3DXV - chains A and B; structure by X-ray diffraction, 2.21 A resolution.

Chain A (and B):
Protein: Alpha-amino-epsilon-caprolactam racemase
From: Achromobacter obae
Notes: EC 5.1.1.15; chain B of this document is another copy of the same molecule, construct and numbering; everything in this record applies to it too
Reference sequence: Q7M181 (Q7M181_9BURK); numbering as in UniProt (aligned over 1-436)
Sequence (439 residues; row label = number of the first residue in the row; numbers below 1 keep their minus sign (Gly-2 is residue -2)):
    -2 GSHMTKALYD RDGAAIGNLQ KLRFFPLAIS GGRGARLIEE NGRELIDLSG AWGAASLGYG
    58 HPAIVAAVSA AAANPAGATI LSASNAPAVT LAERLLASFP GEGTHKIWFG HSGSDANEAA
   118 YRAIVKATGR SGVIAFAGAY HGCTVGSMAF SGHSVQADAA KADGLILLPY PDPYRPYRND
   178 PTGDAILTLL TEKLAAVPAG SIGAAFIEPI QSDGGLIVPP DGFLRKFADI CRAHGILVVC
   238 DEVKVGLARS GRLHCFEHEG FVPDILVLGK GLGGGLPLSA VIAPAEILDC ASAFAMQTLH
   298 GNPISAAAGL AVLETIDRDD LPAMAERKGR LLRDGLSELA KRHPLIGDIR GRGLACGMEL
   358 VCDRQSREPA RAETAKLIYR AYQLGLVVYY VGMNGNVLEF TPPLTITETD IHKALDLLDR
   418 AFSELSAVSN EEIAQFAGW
Unresolved in the structure: -2 to 2, 149-160 (chain B: -2 to 2)
Glycans and other covalent adducts: pyridoxal phosphate (PLP) linked to Lys267
Differences from the reference sequence: expression tag (-2 to 0)
Ligand contacts: pyridoxal phosphate (PLP): Ser109, Gly110, Ser111, Asn114, Tyr137, His138, Gly139, Glu205, Ser209, Asp238, Val240, Lys241
Swiss-Prot annotation at these positions:
  - active site: Tyr137
  - binding site (pyridoxal 5'-phosphate): Gly110, Ser111, Tyr137, Asp238 to Lys241, Thr295
  - modified residue: Lys267 (N6-(pyridoxal phosphate)lysine)

Interface between chain A and chain B:
Contacting residue pairs - 220 pairs, chain A then chain B:
  Leu5(A) - Ser81(B)
  Leu5(A) - Ala83(B)
  Leu5(A) - Val86(B)  hydrophobic
  Tyr6(A) - Ser81(B)
  Arg8(A) - Val86(B)
  Arg8(A) - Thr87(B)
  Arg8(A) - Glu90(B)  salt bridge
  Asp9(A) - Ile77(B)
  Asp9(A) - Ser81(B)  hydrogen bond
  Asp9(A) - Val86(B)
  Gly10(A) - Lys103(B)  hydrogen bond (backbone-side chain)
  Ala11(A) - Lys103(B)
  Ala12(A) - Ala89(B)  hydrophobic
  Ala12(A) - Glu90(B)
  Ala12(A) - Leu93(B)
  Ala12(A) - Lys103(B)
  Ala12(A) - Ile104(B)  hydrogen bond (backbone-backbone)
  Ile13(A) - Ile77(B)  hydrophobic
  Ile13(A) - Ala89(B)  hydrophobic
  Ile13(A) - Lys103(B)
  Ile13(A) - Ile104(B)
  Ile13(A) - Phe106(B)  hydrophobic
  Gly14(A) - Lys103(B)
  Gly14(A) - Ile104(B)  hydrogen bond (backbone-backbone)
  Gly14(A) - Leu285(B)
  Gly14(A) - Asp286(B)
  Asn15(A) - Leu285(B)  hydrogen bond (backbone-backbone)
  Asn15(A) - Asp286(B)  hydrogen bond (backbone-side chain)
  Asn15(A) - Ala288(B)
  Asn15(A) - Ser289(B)
  Asn15(A) - Ala290(B)
  Leu16(A) - Trp105(B)
  Leu16(A) - Ala120(B)  hydrophobic
  Leu16(A) - Leu285(B)  hydrogen bond (backbone-backbone)
  Leu16(A) - Ala288(B)  hydrogen bond (backbone-backbone)
  Leu16(A) - Ser289(B)
  Leu16(A) - Ala290(B)  hydrogen bond (backbone-backbone)
  Leu16(A) - Phe291(B)  hydrogen bond (backbone-backbone)
  Leu16(A) - Ala292(B)  hydrogen bond (backbone-backbone)
  Gln17(A) - Ile77(B)
  Gln17(A) - Leu78(B)
  Gln17(A) - Trp105(B)
  Gln17(A) - Phe106(B)  hydrogen bond (side chain-backbone)
  Gln17(A) - Ala292(B)
  Gln17(A) - Met293(B)
  Gln17(A) - His297(B)
  Lys18(A) - Leu78(B)
  Lys18(A) - Ser289(B)
  Lys18(A) - Ala290(B)  hydrogen bond (backbone-backbone)
  Lys18(A) - Met293(B)
  Leu19(A) - Leu78(B)  hydrogen bond (backbone-backbone)
  Leu19(A) - Ser79(B)
  Leu19(A) - Met293(B)  hydrophobic
  Arg20(A) - Ile77(B)  hydrogen bond (side chain-backbone)
  Arg20(A) - Leu78(B)  hydrogen bond (side chain-backbone)
  Arg20(A) - Ser79(B)
  Arg20(A) - Ala80(B)  hydrogen bond (side chain-backbone)
  Arg20(A) - Ser81(B)
  Leu24(A) - Ala80(B)  hydrophobic
  Leu24(A) - Ser81(B)  hydrogen bond (backbone-backbone)
  Ala25(A) - Ser81(B)
  Ile26(A) - Ala73(B)
  Ile26(A) - Gly74(B)
  Ile26(A) - Ala80(B)  hydrophobic
  Ile26(A) - Ser81(B)  hydrogen bond (backbone-backbone)
  Ile26(A) - Asn82(B)
  Ile26(A) - Ala83(B)  hydrogen bond (backbone-backbone)
  Ser27(A) - Asn71(B)
  Ser27(A) - Ala73(B)
  Gly28(A) - Asn71(B)
  Gly28(A) - Pro72(B)
  Gly28(A) - Ala73(B)
  Gly29(A) - Asn71(B)  hydrogen bond (backbone-side chain)
  Gly29(A) - Pro72(B)  hydrogen bond (backbone-backbone)
  Leu34(A) - Gly74(B)
  Ala48(A) - Ala75(B)  hydrophobic
  Ala48(A) - Thr295(B)
  Trp49(A) - Ser79(B)  hydrogen bond
  Ala51(A) - Leu296(B)  hydrophobic
  Tyr56(A) - Pro72(B)  hydrophobic
  Tyr56(A) - Gly74(B)
  Gly57(A) - Ala69(B)
  Gly57(A) - Ala70(B)
  Gly57(A) - Pro72(B)
  Val62(A) - Ala69(B)
  Val62(A) - Ala70(B)  hydrophobic
  Val65(A) - Val65(B)  hydrophobic
  Ser66(A) - Ser66(B)
  Ala69(A) - Gly57(B)
  Ala69(A) - Val62(B)
  Ala69(A) - Val65(B)  hydrophobic
  Ala70(A) - Gly57(B)
  Ala70(A) - Val62(B)  hydrophobic
  Asn71(A) - Gly28(B)
  Asn71(A) - Gly29(B)  hydrogen bond (side chain-backbone)
  Pro72(A) - Gly28(B)
  Pro72(A) - Gly29(B)  hydrogen bond (backbone-backbone)
  Pro72(A) - Tyr56(B)  hydrophobic
  Pro72(A) - Gly57(B)
  Ala73(A) - Ile26(B)
  Ala73(A) - Ser27(B)
  Ala73(A) - Gly28(B)
  Gly74(A) - Ile26(B)
  Gly74(A) - Leu34(B)
  Gly74(A) - Tyr56(B)
  Ala75(A) - Ala48(B)  hydrophobic
  Ile77(A) - Asp9(B)
  Ile77(A) - Ile13(B)  hydrophobic
  Ile77(A) - Gln17(B)
  Ile77(A) - Arg20(B)  hydrogen bond (backbone-side chain)
  Leu78(A) - Gln17(B)
  Leu78(A) - Lys18(B)
  Leu78(A) - Leu19(B)  hydrogen bond (backbone-backbone)
  Leu78(A) - Arg20(B)  hydrogen bond (backbone-side chain)
  Ser79(A) - Leu19(B)
  Ser79(A) - Arg20(B)
  Ser79(A) - Trp49(B)  hydrogen bond
  Ser79(A) - Tyr386(B)  hydrogen bond (backbone-side chain)
  Ala80(A) - Arg20(B)  hydrogen bond (backbone-side chain)
  Ala80(A) - Leu24(B)
  Ala80(A) - Ile26(B)  hydrophobic
  Ser81(A) - Leu5(B)
  Ser81(A) - Tyr6(B)
  Ser81(A) - Asp9(B)  hydrogen bond
  Ser81(A) - Arg20(B)
  Ser81(A) - Leu24(B)  hydrogen bond (backbone-backbone)
  Ser81(A) - Ala25(B)
  Ser81(A) - Ile26(B)  hydrogen bond (backbone-backbone)
  Asn82(A) - Ile26(B)
  Ala83(A) - Leu5(B)  hydrophobic
  Ala83(A) - Ile26(B)  hydrogen bond (backbone-backbone)
  Val86(A) - Leu5(B)  hydrophobic
  Val86(A) - Arg8(B)
  Val86(A) - Asp9(B)
  Val86(A) - Ile13(B)  hydrophobic
  Ala89(A) - Ala12(B)  hydrophobic
  Ala89(A) - Ile13(B)  hydrophobic
  Glu90(A) - Arg8(B)  salt bridge
  Glu90(A) - Ala12(B)
  Leu93(A) - Ala12(B)  hydrophobic
  Lys103(A) - Gly10(B)  hydrogen bond (side chain-backbone)
  Lys103(A) - Ala11(B)
  Lys103(A) - Ala12(B)
  Lys103(A) - Gly14(B)
  Ile104(A) - Ala12(B)  hydrogen bond (backbone-backbone)
  Ile104(A) - Ile13(B)
  Ile104(A) - Gly14(B)  hydrogen bond (backbone-backbone)
  Trp105(A) - Leu16(B)
  Trp105(A) - Gln17(B)
  Phe106(A) - Gln17(B)  hydrogen bond (backbone-side chain)
  His108(A) - His108(B)
  His108(A) - Pro274(B)
  Ser109(A) - Gln294(B)  hydrogen bond
  Ser111(A) - Gln294(B)
  Glu115(A) - Thr141(B)
  Glu115(A) - Val142(B)  hydrogen bond (side chain-backbone)
  Arg119(A) - Cys140(B)
  Arg119(A) - Val142(B)
  Arg119(A) - Met145(B)
  Ala120(A) - Leu16(B)  hydrophobic
  Cys140(A) - Arg119(B)
  Cys140(A) - Phe291(B)  hydrogen bond (side chain-backbone)
  Cys140(A) - Met293(B)
  Thr141(A) - Glu115(B)
  Thr141(A) - Gln294(B)
  Val142(A) - Glu115(B)  hydrogen bond (backbone-side chain)
  Val142(A) - Arg119(B)
  Val142(A) - Val142(B)  hydrophobic
  Val142(A) - Gly143(B)
  Gly143(A) - Val142(B)
  Lys267(A) - Thr295(B)
  Gly272(A) - Leu296(B)
  Gly272(A) - Asn299(B)
  Leu273(A) - Leu273(B)  hydrophobic
  Leu273(A) - Leu296(B)
  Leu273(A) - Ile301(B)  hydrophobic
  Pro274(A) - His108(B)
  Pro274(A) - Asn299(B)
  Pro274(A) - Ser302(B)
  Leu285(A) - Gly14(B)
  Leu285(A) - Asn15(B)  hydrogen bond (backbone-backbone)
  Leu285(A) - Leu16(B)  hydrogen bond (backbone-backbone)
  Asp286(A) - Gly14(B)
  Asp286(A) - Asn15(B)  hydrogen bond (side chain-backbone)
  Ala288(A) - Asn15(B)
  Ala288(A) - Leu16(B)  hydrogen bond (backbone-backbone)
  Ser289(A) - Asn15(B)
  Ser289(A) - Lys18(B)
  Ser289(A) - Ala434(B)
  Ala290(A) - Asn15(B)
  Ala290(A) - Leu16(B)
  Ala290(A) - Lys18(B)  hydrogen bond (backbone-backbone)
  Ala290(A) - Leu19(B)  hydrophobic
  Ala290(A) - Val152(B)
  Ala290(A) - Gly435(B)
  Ala290(A) - Trp436(B)
  Phe291(A) - Leu16(B)  hydrogen bond (backbone-backbone)
  Phe291(A) - Cys140(B)  hydrogen bond (backbone-side chain)
  Ala292(A) - Leu16(B)  hydrogen bond (backbone-backbone)
  Ala292(A) - Gln17(B)
  Ala292(A) - Cys140(B)  hydrophobic
  Met293(A) - Gln17(B)
  Met293(A) - Lys18(B)
  Met293(A) - Leu19(B)  hydrophobic
  Met293(A) - Cys140(B)
  Gln294(A) - Ser109(B)  hydrogen bond
  Gln294(A) - Ser111(B)
  Gln294(A) - Thr141(B)
  Thr295(A) - Ala48(B)
  Thr295(A) - Lys267(B)
  Leu296(A) - Ala51(B)  hydrophobic
  Leu296(A) - Gly272(B)
  His297(A) - Gln17(B)
  Asn299(A) - Gly272(B)
  Asn299(A) - Pro274(B)
  Ile301(A) - Leu273(B)  hydrophobic
  Ser302(A) - Pro274(B)
  Tyr386(A) - Ser79(B)  hydrogen bond (side chain-backbone)
  Ala434(A) - Ser289(B)
  Gly435(A) - Ala290(B)
Interface residues without a listed pair, chain A (93 interface residues in all): Thr76, Ala85, Thr87, Ala116, Tyr137, Met145, Ile284, Cys287, Trp436
Interface residues without a listed pair, chain B (96 interface residues in all): Ile35, Thr76, Ala85, His102, Ala116, Tyr137, Ile284, Cys287

In short:
93 residues of chain A and 96 residues of chain B are in contact, with 53 hydrogen bonds and 2 salt bridges.
Polar pairs include Arg8(A)-Glu90(B), Asp9(A)-Ser81(B) and Gly10(A)-Lys103(B). Covalently linked pyridoxal
phosphate: at Lys267(A).
Chain A and chain B are both Alpha-amino-epsilon-caprolactam racemase (Achromobacter obae); the structure, The
crystal structure of alpha-amino-epsilon-caprolactam racemase from Achromobacter obae, was determined by X-ray
diffraction, deposited together with 3DXW and 2ZUK.
